PDB entry 4ZSI | X-ray diffraction, 1.65 A resolution | chains A and B

[Chain A (and B)]
Molecule: HTH-type transcriptional repressor DasR
From: Streptomyces coelicolor A3(2)
Notes: chain B of this document is another copy of the same molecule, construct and numbering; everything in this record applies to it too
Reference sequence: Q9K492 (DASR_STRCO); residue numbers follow UniProt; this construct covers 88-254
Sequence (171 residues; numbered 84 to 254; the number before each row is that of its first residue):
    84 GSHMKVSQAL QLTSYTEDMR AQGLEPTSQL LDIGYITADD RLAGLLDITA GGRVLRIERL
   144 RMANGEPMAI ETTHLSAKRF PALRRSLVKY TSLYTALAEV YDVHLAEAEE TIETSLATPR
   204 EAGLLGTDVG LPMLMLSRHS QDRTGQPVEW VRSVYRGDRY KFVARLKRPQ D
Unresolved in the structure: 84-86, 253-254 (chain B: 84-87, 252-254)
Differences from the reference sequence: expression tag (84-87)
Small-molecule neighbours: glucosamine 6-phosphate (GLP; 2-amino-2-deoxy-6-O-phosphono-alpha-D-glucopyranose): Thr96, Ser97, Tyr98, Thr99, Arg142, Arg144, Glu154, Thr156, Thr174, Ser175, Leu176, Tyr177, Glu193, Arg221, Glu232, Val234, Tyr238
From the paper describing this entry:
  - binding site for glucosamine 6-phosphate: Ser97, Tyr98, Thr99, Arg142, Arg144, Glu154, Ser175, Leu176, Tyr177, Glu193, Arg221, Glu232, Val234, Tyr238

[Chain A / chain B interface]
Contacting residue pairs - 76 pairs, chain A then chain B:
  Lys88(A) - Glu196(B)  salt bridge
  Leu93(A) - Ile195(B)  hydrophobic
  Leu93(A) - Phe245(B)  hydrophobic
  Leu93(A) - Leu249(B)
  Gln94(A) - Leu249(B)
  Leu95(A) - Leu249(B)
  Leu95(A) - Arg251(B)  hydrogen bond (backbone-side chain)
  Thr96(A) - Arg251(B)
  Glu100(A) - Arg251(B)  salt bridge
  Leu188(A) - Arg251(B)
  Ala189(A) - Lys250(B)
  Ala189(A) - Arg251(B)  hydrogen bond (backbone-backbone)
  Glu190(A) - Arg248(B)  salt bridge
  Glu190(A) - Leu249(B)
  Glu190(A) - Lys250(B)  salt bridge
  Ala191(A) - Ala247(B)
  Ala191(A) - Arg248(B)
  Ala191(A) - Leu249(B)  hydrogen bond (backbone-backbone)
  Glu192(A) - Val246(B)
  Glu192(A) - Ala247(B)
  Glu192(A) - Arg248(B)
  Glu193(A) - Phe245(B)
  Glu193(A) - Val246(B)
  Glu193(A) - Ala247(B)  hydrogen bond (backbone-backbone)
  Glu193(A) - Leu249(B)
  Thr194(A) - Lys244(B)
  Thr194(A) - Phe245(B)
  Ile195(A) - Ile195(B)  hydrophobic
  Ile195(A) - Leu217(B)
  Ile195(A) - Lys244(B)
  Ile195(A) - Phe245(B)  hydrogen bond (backbone-backbone)
  Glu196(A) - Lys88(B)  salt bridge
  Glu196(A) - Lys244(B)
  Thr197(A) - Thr197(B)  hydrogen bond
  Thr197(A) - Pro215(B)
  Thr197(A) - Met216(B)
  Thr197(A) - Leu217(B)
  Thr197(A) - Gly240(B)
  Leu199(A) - Pro215(B)  hydrophobic
  Pro215(A) - Thr197(B)
  Pro215(A) - Ser198(B)
  Pro215(A) - Leu199(B)  hydrophobic
  Pro215(A) - Pro215(B)  hydrophobic
  Leu217(A) - Leu217(B)  hydrophobic
  Gly240(A) - Thr197(B)
  Lys244(A) - Thr194(B)
  Lys244(A) - Ile195(B)
  Lys244(A) - Glu196(B)
  Phe245(A) - Glu193(B)
  Phe245(A) - Thr194(B)
  Phe245(A) - Ile195(B)  hydrogen bond (backbone-backbone)
  Val246(A) - Glu192(B)
  Val246(A) - Glu193(B)
  Val246(A) - Thr194(B)
  Ala247(A) - Ala191(B)
  Ala247(A) - Glu192(B)
  Ala247(A) - Glu193(B)  hydrogen bond (backbone-backbone)
  Arg248(A) - Glu190(B)  salt bridge
  Arg248(A) - Ala191(B)
  Leu249(A) - Gln94(B)
  Leu249(A) - Leu95(B)
  Leu249(A) - Glu190(B)
  Leu249(A) - Ala191(B)  hydrogen bond (backbone-backbone)
  Leu249(A) - Glu193(B)
  Leu249(A) - Arg221(B)
  Lys250(A) - Gln94(B)  hydrogen bond (backbone-side chain)
  Lys250(A) - Leu95(B)
  Lys250(A) - Ala189(B)
  Lys250(A) - Glu190(B)  salt bridge
  Arg251(A) - Leu95(B)  hydrogen bond (side chain-backbone)
  Arg251(A) - Thr96(B)
  Arg251(A) - Glu100(B)  salt bridge
  Arg251(A) - Leu188(B)
  Arg251(A) - Ala189(B)  hydrogen bond (backbone-backbone)
  Arg251(A) - Arg226(B)  hydrogen bond (backbone-side chain)
  Pro252(A) - Arg226(B)
Other interface residues (no listed pair), chain A (33 interface residues in all): Ser198, Met216, Arg221, Tyr243
Other interface residues (no listed pair), chain B (33 interface residues in all): Leu93, Tyr243

[Summary]
The chain A/chain B interface involves 33 residues from each chain, with 13 hydrogen bonds and 8 salt bridges.
Polar pairs include Lys88(A)-Glu196(B), Glu100(A)-Arg251(B) and Glu190(A)-Arg248(B). Chain A binds glucosamine
6-phosphate. From the paper: a binding site for glucosamine 6-phosphate at Ser97(A), Tyr98(A) and Thr99(A)
among others.
Chain A and chain B are both HTH-type transcriptional repressor DasR (Streptomyces coelicolor A3(2)); the
structure, Crystal structure of the effector-binding domain of DasR (DasR-EBD) in complex with
glucosamine-6-phosphate, was determined by X-ray diffraction together with 4ZS8, 4ZSB and 4ZSK from the same
study.
